7V0W - chains A and F of the 6 polymer chains in the assembly; structure by X-ray diffraction, 2.66 A resolution.

# Chain A
Molecule: Cyclic GMP-AMP synthase
From: Mus musculus
Notes: EC 2.7.7.86
UniProtKB: Q8C6L5 (CGAS_MOUSE); residues 147-507 here = UniProt positions 147-507
Sequence (364 residues; each row starts with the number of its first residue):
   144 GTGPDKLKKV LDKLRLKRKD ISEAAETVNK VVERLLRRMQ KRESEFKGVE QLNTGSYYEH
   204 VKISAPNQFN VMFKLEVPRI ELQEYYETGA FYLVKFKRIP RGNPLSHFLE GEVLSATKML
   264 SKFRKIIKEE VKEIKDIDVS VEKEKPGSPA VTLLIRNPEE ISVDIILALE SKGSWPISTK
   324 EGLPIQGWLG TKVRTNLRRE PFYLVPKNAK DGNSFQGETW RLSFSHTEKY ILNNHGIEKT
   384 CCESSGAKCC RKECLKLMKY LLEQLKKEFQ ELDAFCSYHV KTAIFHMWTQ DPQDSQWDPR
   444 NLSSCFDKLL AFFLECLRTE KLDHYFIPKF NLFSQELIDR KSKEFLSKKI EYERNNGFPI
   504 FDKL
Not modelled in the structure: 144-148, 239-246, 353-358, 507
Differences from the reference sequence: expression tag (144-146); engineered mutation Gln211 (Glu in Q8C6L5), Asn213 (Asp in Q8C6L5)
Metal / ion sites: Mn2+: Gln211, Asn213 (together with GTP); Zn2+: His378, Cys384, Cys385, Cys392
Residues lining bound ligands: adenosine monophosphate / GTP: Gly198, Ser199, Glu202, Lys205, Gln211, Asn213, Met215, Ser291, Pro292, Ala293, Asp307, Ile309, Val348, Lys350, Arg364, Leu365, Ser366, Ser368, Lys402, Cys419, Ser420, Tyr421, Lys424, His467
Curated features (UniProtKB/Swiss-Prot):
  - region: Lys372 to Lys395 (DNA-binding)
  - motif: Leu154 to Leu159 (Nuclear export signal), Asp281 to Ser291 (Nuclear localization signal)
  - binding site (GTP): Thr197, Asp307, Arg364 to Glu371
  - binding site (ATP): Ser199, Glu371, Lys402, Ser420 to Lys424
  - binding site (2',3'-cGAMP): Gly290, Asp307, Lys350, Arg364 to Ser366
  - binding site (Mg(2+)): Asp307
  - binding site (Zn(2+)): His378, Cys384, Cys385, Cys392
  - site: Arg241 (Arginine-anchor), Asp307, Ile308 (Cleavage)
  - modified residue: Lys156 (N6-lactoyllysine), Glu176 (PolyADP-ribosyl glutamic acid), Ser199 (Phosphoserine), Tyr201 (Phosphotyrosine), Glu272 (5-glutamyl polyglutamate), Ser291 (Phosphoserine), Glu302 (5-glutamyl glutamate), Lys372 (N6-acetyllysine), Lys382 (N6-acetyllysine), Lys402 (N6-acetyllysine), Ser420 (Phosphoserine), Lys491 (N6-methyllysine)
  - lipidation (S-palmitoyl cysteine): Cys392, Cys393, Cys459
  - cross-link (Glycyl lysine isopeptide (Lys-Gly)): Lys217 (interchain with G-Cter in SUMO), Lys271 (interchain with G-Cter in ubiquitin), Lys335 (interchain with G-Cter in SUMO), Lys372 (interchain with G-Cter in SUMO), Lys382 (interchain with G-Cter in SUMO), Lys399 (interchain with G-Cter in ubiquitin), Lys402 (interchain with G-Cter in ubiquitin), Lys409 (interchain with G-Cter in ubiquitin), Lys410 (interchain with G-Cter in ubiquitin), Lys464 (interchain with G-Cter in SUMO)
  - mutagenesis: Lys156 (K156Q: Mimics lactylation; knockin mice show higher mortality following HSV-1 infection), Asn172 (N172K: Induces alteration of the DNA-binding surface and leads to decreased synthesis of cyclic GMP-AMP (cGAMP); when associated with L-180), Glu176 (E176A: Abolished poly-ADP-ribosylation by PARP1, stimulating interferon production in knockin mice), Arg180 (R180L: Induces alteration of the DNA-binding surface and leads to decreased synthesis of cyclic GMP-AMP (cGAMP); when associated with K-182), Gly198 (G198A: Abolishes stimulation of interferon production; when associated with A-199), Ser199 (S199A: Abolishes stimulation of interferon production; when associated with A-199), Tyr201 (Y201E: Phosphomimetic mutant; reduced translocation to the nucleus following treatment with etoposide), Lys217 (K217R: Reduced sumoylation), Arg222 (R222E: Impaired tethering to chromatin, leading to constitutive activation in the absence of DNA), Lys238 (K238E: Does not affect interaction with nucleosomes), Lys240 (K240E: Impaired tethering to chromatin, leading to constitutive activation in the absence of DNA), Arg241 (R241E: Abolished tethering to chromatin, leading to strong constitutive activation in the absence of DNA), 28 further mutagenesis entries in UniProt
From the paper describing this entry:
  - binding site for adenosine monophosphate: Asp307, Ser366
  - catalytic residues: Asp307
  - conformationally variable residues (side-chain flip): Arg364
  - binding site for the ligand GTP: Cys419
  - mutagenesis - E211Q/D213N/K382E: decreased binding to dsDNA
  - specificity-determining residues: His467 (proposed by the authors, not directly observed)
  - mutagenesis - R364A (33-fold), H467A: decreased catalytic activity on ATP/GTP
  - mutagenesis - H467A (2-fold): increased catalytic activity on GTP/GTP
  - specificity-determining residues: Ile309, Arg364
  - mutagenesis - R364A (10-fold): decreased catalytic activity on GTP/GTP
  - mutagenesis - R364A (4-fold): increased catalytic activity on ATP/ATP
  - mutagenesis - E211Q/D213N: abolished catalytic activity

# Chain F
Molecule: Palindromic DNA18
Sequence (18 nucleotides; numbered 1 to 18; the number before each row is that of its first residue):
     1 ATCTGTACAT GTACAGAT

# Interface between chain A and chain F
Pairs across the interface (12; chain A residue first):
  Arg161(A) with DT4(F), hydrogen bond to the base; DG5(F), sugar contact
  Ser165(A) with DG5(F), hydrogen bond to the phosphate; DT6(F), hydrogen bond to the phosphate
  Ala168(A) with DA7(F), phosphate contact
  Asn172(A) with DA7(F), hydrogen bond to the phosphate
  Asn196(A) with DC8(F), hydrogen bond to the phosphate
  Tyr200(A) with DT6(F), hydrogen bond to the phosphate; DA7(F), hydrogen bond to the phosphate
  Tyr201(A) with DA7(F), phosphate contact; DC8(F), phosphate contact
  Lys372(A) with DC8(F), salt bridge to the phosphate
Interface residues without a listed pair, chain A (9 interface residues in all): Ile164

# Summary
The interface between chain A and chain F involves 9 residues on one side and 5 on the other; the contacts
include 7 hydrogen bonds and 1 salt bridge. Polar contacts include Arg161(A)-DT4(F), Ser165(A)-DG5(F) and
Ser165(A)-DT6(F). The paper reports the catalytic residue Asp307(A); R364A and H467A of chain A reduce
catalytic activity on ATP/GTP; 4 substitutions were tested in all.
Here chain A is Cyclic GMP-AMP synthase (Mus musculus) and chain F is Palindromic DNA18. Entry 7V0W (Structure
of Ternary Complex of cGAS with dsDNA and Bound 5 -pppG(2,5 )pA) was determined by X-ray diffraction together
with 7UUX, 7UXW, 7UYQ, 7UYZ, 7UZR, 8EAE and 14 further entries from the same study.
